Entry 6GKM (electron microscopy, 3.87 A resolution); this record covers chains A and X of the 3 polymer chains in the assembly.

# Chain A
Molecule: Interferon-induced helicase C domain-containing protein 1
From: Mus musculus
Notes: EC 3.6.4.13; engineered mutation(s): Residues 646-663 deleted
Reference sequence: Q8R5F7 (IFIH1_MOUSE); residue numbers follow UniProt; this construct covers 1-645, 664-1025
Amino-acid sequence (1007 residues; row label = number of the first residue in the row; note: 18 numbers in that range are skipped by the numbering (no residue carries them; nothing is unmodelled there)):
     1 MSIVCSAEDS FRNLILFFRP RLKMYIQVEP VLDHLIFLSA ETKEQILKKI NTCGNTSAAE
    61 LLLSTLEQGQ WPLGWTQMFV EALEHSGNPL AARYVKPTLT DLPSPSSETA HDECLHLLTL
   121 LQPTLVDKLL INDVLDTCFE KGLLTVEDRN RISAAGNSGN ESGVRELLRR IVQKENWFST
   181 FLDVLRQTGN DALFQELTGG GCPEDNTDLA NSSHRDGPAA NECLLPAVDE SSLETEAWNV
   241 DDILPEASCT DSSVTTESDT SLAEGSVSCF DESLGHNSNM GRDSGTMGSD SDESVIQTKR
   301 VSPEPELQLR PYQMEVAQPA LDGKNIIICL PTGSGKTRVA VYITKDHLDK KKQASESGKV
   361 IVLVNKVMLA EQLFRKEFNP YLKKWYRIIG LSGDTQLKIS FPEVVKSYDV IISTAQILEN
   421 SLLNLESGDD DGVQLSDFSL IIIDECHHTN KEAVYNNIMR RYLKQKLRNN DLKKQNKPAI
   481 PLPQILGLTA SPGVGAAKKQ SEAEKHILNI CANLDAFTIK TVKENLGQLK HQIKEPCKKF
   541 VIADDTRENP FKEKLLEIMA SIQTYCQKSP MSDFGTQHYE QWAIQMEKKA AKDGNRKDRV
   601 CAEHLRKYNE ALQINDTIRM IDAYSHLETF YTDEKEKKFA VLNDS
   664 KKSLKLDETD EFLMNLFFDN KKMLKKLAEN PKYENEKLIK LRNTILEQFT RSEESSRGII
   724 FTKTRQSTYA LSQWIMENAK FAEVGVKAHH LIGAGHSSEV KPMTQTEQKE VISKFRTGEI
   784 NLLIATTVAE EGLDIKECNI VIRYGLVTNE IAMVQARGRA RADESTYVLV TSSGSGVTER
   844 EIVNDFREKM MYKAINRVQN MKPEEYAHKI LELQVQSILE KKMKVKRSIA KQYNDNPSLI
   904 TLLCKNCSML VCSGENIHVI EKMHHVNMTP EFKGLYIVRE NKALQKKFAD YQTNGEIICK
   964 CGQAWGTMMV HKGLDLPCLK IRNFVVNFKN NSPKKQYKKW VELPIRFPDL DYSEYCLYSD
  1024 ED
Disordered / not traced: 1-306, 664-665, 894-895, 950-952, 1021-1025
Metal / ion sites: Zn2+: Cys907, Cys910, Cys962, Cys964
Ligand contacts: ATP (adenosine-5'-triphosphate): Gln308, Arg310, Gln313, Thr332, Gly333, Ser334, Gly335, Lys336, Thr337, Arg338, Glu377, Asp797, Arg824
Swiss-Prot annotation at these positions:
  - binding site (Zn(2+)): Cys907, Cys910, Cys962, Cys964
  - site (Cleavage): Asp208, Leu209, Asp216, Gly217, Asp251, Ser252
  - modified residue (Phosphoserine): Ser289, Ser291, Ser302, Ser645, Ser828
  - cross-link (Glycyl lysine isopeptide (Lys-Gly)): Lys23 (interchain with G-Cter in ISG15), Lys43 (interchain with G-Cter in ISG15)
Reported in the primary citation:
  - mutagenesis - T841R/E842R (2.5-fold), M886A, D1014A/Y1015A/E1017A (2.5-fold): decreased signaling
  - mutagenesis - L397A/K398A/I399A, T841R/E842R: unchanged catalytic activity
  - mutagenesis - K498A/K499A/Q500A, K975D/D978A: abolished catalytic activity
  - mutagenesis - D848A/F849A: abolished signaling
  - mutagenesis - E883R/K884A, K885A: unchanged signaling
  - mutagenesis - H871A/E875A, E875A: increased signaling
  - mutagenesis - K498A/K499A/Q500A, K975D/D978A: unchanged binding to Mant-AMPPNP

# Chain X
Molecule: 14-nt RNA strand
Sequence (14 nucleotides; numbered 1 to 14; the number before each row is that of its first residue):
     1 CAAGCCGAGG AGAG

# How chain A and chain X interact
Residue-residue contacts (34; chain A residue first):
  Lys451(A) with A8(X), phosphate contact; G9(X), phosphate contact; G10(X), salt bridge to the phosphate
  Glu452(A) with A8(X), sugar contact
  Ala453(A) with A8(X), sugar contact
  Gln577(A) with G12(X), sugar contact; A13(X), sugar contact
  His578(A) with G14(X), sugar contact
  His759(A) with C5(X), hydrogen bond to the base
  Thr767(A) with C1(X), phosphate contact; A2(X), phosphate contact
  Thr769(A) with C1(X), hydrogen bond to the phosphate
  Thr811(A) with A11(X), sugar contact
  Asn812(A) with G10(X), sugar contact
  Arg843(A) with A11(X), hydrogen bond to the phosphate; G12(X), salt bridge to the phosphate
  Met926(A) with G4(X), base contact; C5(X), base contact
  His927(A) with G4(X), hydrogen bond to the sugar
  Ala946(A) with A3(X), phosphate contact
  Leu947(A) with C1(X), sugar contact; A2(X), sugar contact
  Thr956(A) with A2(X), sugar contact
  Asn957(A) with A2(X), hydrogen bond to the sugar; A3(X), sugar contact
  Thr970(A) with A3(X), hydrogen bond to the phosphate; G4(X), phosphate contact
  Lys983(A) with G4(X), salt bridge to the phosphate
  Lys1002(A) with C6(X), phosphate contact; G7(X), salt bridge to the phosphate
  Trp1003(A) with C5(X), phosphate contact; C6(X), hydrogen bond to the phosphate
  Val1004(A) with C6(X), hydrogen bond to the phosphate; G7(X), phosphate contact
Interface residues without a listed pair, chain A (27 interface residues in all): Val454, Gln581, Val810, Asn944, Met971

# In short
27 residues of chain A and 14 residues of chain X are in contact, with 8 hydrogen bonds and 4 salt bridges.
Among the polar pairs are His759(A)-C5(X), His927(A)-G4(X) and Asn957(A)-A2(X). From the paper: T841R/E842R,
M886A and D1014A/Y1015A/E1017A of chain A reduce signaling; K498A/K499A/Q500A and K975D/D978A of chain A
abolish catalytic activity; 11 substitutions were tested in all.
Here chain A is Interferon-induced helicase C domain-containing protein 1 (Mus musculus) and chain X is a
14-nt RNA strand. Entry 6GKM (CryoEM structure of the MDA5-dsRNA filament in complex with ATP (10 mM)) was
determined by electron microscopy, deposited together with 6G19, 6G1S, 6G1X, 6GJZ, 6GKH, 6H61 and 6H66.
